PDB entry 4MAB | X-ray diffraction, 1.90 A resolution | chains B and C of the 5 polymer chains in the assembly

[Chain B (and C)]
Name: Alkyl hydroperoxide reductase subunit C
Organism: Salmonella enterica subsp. enterica serovar Typhimurium
Notes: EC 1.11.1.15; chain C of this document is another copy of the same molecule, construct and numbering; everything in this record applies to it too
UniProt: P0A251 (AHPC_SALTY); residues 1-186 here correspond to UniProt positions 2-187 (UniProt number = residue number + 1)
Amino-acid sequence (186 residues; row label = number of the first residue in the row):
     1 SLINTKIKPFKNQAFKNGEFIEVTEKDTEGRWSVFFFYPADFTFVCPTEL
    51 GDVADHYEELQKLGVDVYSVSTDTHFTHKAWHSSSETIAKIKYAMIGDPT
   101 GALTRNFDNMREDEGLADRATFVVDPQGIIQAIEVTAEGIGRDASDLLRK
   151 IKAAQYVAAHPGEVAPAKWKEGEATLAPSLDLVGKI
Differences from the reference sequence: engineered mutation Ala165 (Cys166 in P0A251)
Ion coordination: K+: Thr72 (shared with Thr72(C) of chain C)
Curated features (UniProtKB/Swiss-Prot):
  - active site: Cys46 (Cysteine sulfenic acid (-SOH) intermediate)
Reported in the primary citation:
  - K+ coordination: Thr72
  - mutagenesis - C165A: decreased stability
  - catalytic residues: Cys46, Arg119 (citing earlier work)

[Chain B / chain C interface]
Pairs across the interface (25):
  Asp41(B) with Phe76(C)
  Phe42(B) with Phe42(C), hydrophobic; Phe76(C); Ala80(C), hydrophobic
  Thr43(B) with Phe76(C)
  Phe44(B) with Phe20(C), hydrophobic; Lys79(C)
  Asp73(B) with Thr77(C)
  Phe76(B) with Asp41(C); Thr43(C)
  Thr77(B) with Asp73(C); Thr77(C)
  Ala80(B) with Phe42(C), hydrophobic
  Pro99(B) with Glu114(C); Gly115(C)
  Thr100(B) with Asp113(C); Glu114(C); Gly115(C)
  Glu112(B) with Thr100(C)
  Asp113(B) with Thr100(C)
  Glu114(B) with Pro99(C); Thr100(C)
  Gly115(B) with Pro99(C); Thr100(C)
  Leu116(B) with Thr74(C)
Also at the interface, not in a pair above, chain B (17 interface residues in all): Ala40, Thr74
Also at the interface, not in a pair above, chain C (18 interface residues in all): Phe44, Glu112, Leu116

[In short]
The interface between chain B and chain C involves 17 residues on one side and 18 on the other. From UniProt:
active-site residue Cys46(B) on chain B. From the paper: catalytic residues Cys46(B) and Arg119(B); C165A of
chain B reduces stability.
Chain B and chain C are both Alkyl hydroperoxide reductase subunit C (Salmonella enterica subsp. enterica
serovar Typhimurium); the structure, Resolving Cys to Ala variant of Salmonella Alkyl Hydroperoxide Reductase
C in its substrate-ready conformation, was determined by X-ray diffraction (same publication as 4MA9).
